2BE2 - chains A and B; structure by X-ray diffraction, 2.43 A resolution.

[Chain A]
Protein: Reverse transcriptase P66 subunit
Organism: Human immunodeficiency virus 1
Notes: EC 2.7.7.49
UniProt: P03366 (POL_HV1B1); residues 1-560 here correspond to UniProt positions 599-1158 (UniProt number = residue number + 598)
Chain sequence (560 residues; row label = number of the first residue in the row):
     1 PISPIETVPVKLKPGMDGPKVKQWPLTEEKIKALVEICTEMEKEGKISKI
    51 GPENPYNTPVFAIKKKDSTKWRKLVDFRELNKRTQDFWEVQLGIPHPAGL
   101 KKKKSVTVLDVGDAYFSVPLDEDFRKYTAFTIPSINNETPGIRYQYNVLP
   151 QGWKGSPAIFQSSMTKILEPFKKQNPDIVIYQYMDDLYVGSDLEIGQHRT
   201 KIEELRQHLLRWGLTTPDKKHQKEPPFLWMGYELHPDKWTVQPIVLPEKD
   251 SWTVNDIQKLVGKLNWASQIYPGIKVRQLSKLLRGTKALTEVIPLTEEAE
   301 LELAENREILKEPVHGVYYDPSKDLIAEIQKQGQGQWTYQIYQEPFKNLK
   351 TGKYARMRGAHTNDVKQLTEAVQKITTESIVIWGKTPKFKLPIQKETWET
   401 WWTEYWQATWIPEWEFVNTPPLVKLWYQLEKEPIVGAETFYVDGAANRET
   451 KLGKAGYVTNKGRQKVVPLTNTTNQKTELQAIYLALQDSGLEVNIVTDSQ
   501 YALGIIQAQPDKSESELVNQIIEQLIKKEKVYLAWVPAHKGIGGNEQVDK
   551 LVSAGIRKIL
Not modelled in the structure: 553-560
Construct notes: engineered mutation Ser280 (Cys878 in P03366)
Curated features (UniProtKB/Swiss-Prot):
  - binding site (Mg(2+)): Asp186
  - site: Trp402 (Essential for RT p66/p51 heterodimerization)
Metal / ion sites: Mn2+: Asp443, Asp498
Small-molecule neighbours: R22 (4-(3,5-dimethylphenoxy)-5-(furan-2-ylmethylsulfanylmethyl)-3-iodo-6-methylpyridin-2(1h)-one): Pro95, Leu100, Lys101, Lys103, Val106, Val179, Tyr181, Tyr188, Val189, Gly190, Pro225, Phe227, Trp229, Leu234, His235, Pro236, Tyr318

[Chain B]
Protein: Reverse transcriptase P51 subunit
Organism: Human immunodeficiency virus 1
Notes: EC 2.7.7.49
UniProt: P03366 (POL_HV1B1); residues 1-430 here correspond to UniProt positions 599-1028 (UniProt number = residue number + 598)
Chain sequence (430 residues; row label = number of the first residue in the row):
     1 PISPIETVPVKLKPGMDGPKVKQWPLTEEKIKALVEICTEMEKEGKISKI
    51 GPENPYNTPVFAIKKKDSTKWRKLVDFRELNKRTQDFWEVQLGIPHPAGL
   101 KKKKSVTVLDVGDAYFSVPLDEDFRKYTAFTIPSINNETPGIRYQYNVLP
   151 QGWKGSPAIFQSSMTKILEPFKKQNPDIVIYQYMDDLYVGSDLEIGQHRT
   201 KIEELRQHLLRWGLTTPDKKHQKEPPFLWMGYELHPDKWTVQPIVLPEKD
   251 SWTVNDIQKLVGKLNWASQIYPGIKVRQLSKLLRGTKALTEVIPLTEEAE
   301 LELAENREILKEPVHGVYYDPSKDLIAEIQKQGQGQWTYQIYQEPFKNLK
   351 TGKYARMRGAHTNDVKQLTEAVQKITTESIVIWGKTPKFKLPIQKETWET
   401 WWTEYWQATWIPEWEFVNTPPLVKLWYQLE
Not modelled in the structure: 1-3, 430
Construct notes: engineered mutation Ser280 (Cys878 in P03366)
Curated features (UniProtKB/Swiss-Prot):
  - binding site (Mg(2+)): Asp186
  - site: Trp402 (Essential for RT p66/p51 heterodimerization)

[How chain A and chain B interact]
Residue-residue contacts - 96 pairs, chain A then chain B:
  Val8(A) - Glu53(B)
  Pro9(A) - Glu53(B)
  Gln85(A) - Glu53(B)  hydrogen bond (side chain-backbone)
  Asp86(A) - Lys20(B)  salt bridge
  Asp86(A) - Pro55(B)
  Phe87(A) - Pro52(B)
  Phe87(A) - Glu53(B)
  Phe87(A) - Pro55(B)
  Trp88(A) - Pro52(B)  hydrogen bond (backbone-backbone)
  Trp88(A) - Asn54(B)
  Trp88(A) - Pro55(B)
  Trp88(A) - Asn57(B)
  Trp88(A) - Thr131(B)
  Trp88(A) - Arg143(B)
  Gln91(A) - Asn137(B)
  Gln91(A) - Thr139(B)  hydrogen bond (side chain-backbone)
  Gln91(A) - Pro140(B)
  Leu92(A) - Lys22(B)
  Gly93(A) - Asn137(B)
  Ile94(A) - Asn137(B)  hydrogen bond (backbone-side chain)
  Pro95(A) - Asn136(B)
  Pro95(A) - Asn137(B)
  His96(A) - Asn136(B)  hydrogen bond (backbone-side chain)
  Gly99(A) - Asn136(B)
  Ala158(A) - Pro52(B)
  Gln161(A) - Pro140(B)
  Ser162(A) - Pro52(B)
  Thr165(A) - Pro140(B)
  Tyr181(A) - Glu138(B)
  Arg358(A) - Gln394(B)
  Arg358(A) - Glu396(B)  salt bridge
  Glu370(A) - Gln394(B)
  Gln373(A) - Gln394(B)
  Gln373(A) - Glu396(B)
  Gln373(A) - Thr397(B)  hydrogen bond
  Gln373(A) - Thr400(B)  hydrogen bond
  Val381(A) - Pro25(B)  hydrophobic
  Val381(A) - Asn136(B)  hydrogen bond (backbone-backbone)
  Ile382(A) - Ile135(B)
  Ile382(A) - Asn136(B)
  Trp383(A) - Ile135(B)
  Gly384(A) - Thr27(B)
  Gly384(A) - Glu28(B)  hydrogen bond (backbone-backbone)
  Trp402(A) - Lys331(B)  hydrogen bond (backbone-side chain)
  Trp402(A) - Asp364(B)
  Tyr405(A) - Lys331(B)  hydrogen bond (backbone-side chain)
  Trp406(A) - Lys331(B)
  Trp406(A) - Val417(B)
  Trp406(A) - Asn418(B)
  Trp406(A) - Thr419(B)
  Gln407(A) - Lys331(B)  hydrogen bond (backbone-side chain)
  Gln407(A) - Asp364(B)
  Gln407(A) - Pro392(B)
  Gln407(A) - Ile393(B)
  Gln407(A) - Gln394(B)
  Gln407(A) - Val417(B)
  Ala408(A) - Asp364(B)
  Ala408(A) - Pro392(B)  hydrogen bond (backbone-backbone)
  Ala408(A) - Ile393(B)
  Thr409(A) - Asp364(B)
  Trp410(A) - Asn363(B)
  Trp410(A) - Val365(B)  hydrophobic
  Trp410(A) - Trp401(B)
  Pro412(A) - Trp401(B)  hydrophobic
  Pro433(A) - Asn255(B)
  Pro433(A) - Leu289(B)  hydrophobic
  Ile434(A) - Thr290(B)  hydrogen bond (backbone-side chain)
  Val435(A) - Thr290(B)
  Thr439(A) - Lys287(B)
  Thr439(A) - Ala288(B)
  Thr439(A) - Leu289(B)  hydrogen bond (side chain-backbone)
  Tyr441(A) - Gln258(B)  hydrogen bond
  Tyr441(A) - Lys287(B)  hydrogen bond (side chain-backbone)
  Tyr441(A) - Leu289(B)
  Thr459(A) - Thr286(B)  hydrogen bond (backbone-side chain)
  Asn460(A) - Thr286(B)
  Asn460(A) - Lys287(B)
  Asn460(A) - Ala288(B)
  Asn494(A) - Leu289(B)
  Val496(A) - Leu289(B)  hydrophobic
  Gln507(A) - Pro421(B)
  Gln507(A) - Lys424(B)  hydrogen bond
  Tyr532(A) - Asn255(B)  hydrogen bond
  Tyr532(A) - Lys259(B)  hydrogen bond
  Tyr532(A) - Leu289(B)  hydrophobic
  Val536(A) - Gln258(B)
  Pro537(A) - Gly262(B)
  Pro537(A) - Asn265(B)
  Lys540(A) - Asn265(B)  hydrogen bond
  Lys540(A) - Ser280(B)
  Gly541(A) - Arg284(B)
  Gly543(A) - Leu283(B)
  Gly543(A) - Gly285(B)
  Gly544(A) - Gly285(B)  hydrogen bond (backbone-backbone)
  Gly544(A) - Thr286(B)
  Gln547(A) - Thr286(B)
Other interface residues (no listed pair), chain A (66 interface residues in all): Leu100, Ile159, Lys172, Val179, Ile180, Gln182, Thr376, Thr377, Ile380, Thr386, Val458, Leu503, Ala534, Trp535, Ile542
Other interface residues (no listed pair), chain B (54 interface residues in all): Leu26, Tyr56, Ser134, Val254, Val261, Trp337

[Overview]
66 residues of chain A face 54 of chain B across their interface, with 23 hydrogen bonds and 2 salt bridges.
Polar contacts include Asp86(A)-Lys20(B), Arg358(A)-Glu396(B) and Gln85(A)-Glu53(B). Ligands of chain A:
compound R22.
Here chain A is Reverse transcriptase P66 subunit and chain B is Reverse transcriptase P51 subunit, both from
Human immunodeficiency virus 1. Entry 2BE2 (Crystal structure of HIV-1 reverse transcriptase (RT) in complex
with R221239) was determined by X-ray diffraction together with 2B5J and 2BAN from the same study.
